9C2H - chains B and C of the 10 polymer chains in the assembly; structure by electron microscopy, 3.70 A resolution.

[Chain B]
Molecule: Antibody Fab NP3-B4 Heavy Chain (variable region)
Organism: Mus sp
Notes: antibody fragment or engineered binder
Chain sequence (238 residues; row label = number of the first residue in the row):
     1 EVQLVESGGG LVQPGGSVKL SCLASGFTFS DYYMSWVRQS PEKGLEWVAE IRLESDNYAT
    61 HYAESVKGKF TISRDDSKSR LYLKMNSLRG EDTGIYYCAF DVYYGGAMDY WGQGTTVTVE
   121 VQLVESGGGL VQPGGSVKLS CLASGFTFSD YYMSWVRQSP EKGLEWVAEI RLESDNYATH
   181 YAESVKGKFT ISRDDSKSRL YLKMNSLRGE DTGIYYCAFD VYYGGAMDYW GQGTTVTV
Not modelled in the structure: 120-238
Disulfide bonds: Cys22-Cys98

[Chain C]
Molecule: Antibody Fab NP3-B4 Light Chain (variable region)
Organism: Mus sp
Notes: antibody fragment or engineered binder
Chain sequence (107 residues; each row starts with the number of its first residue; numbering starts at 0):
     0 CDIQMTQSPS IMSASPGEKV TMTCSASSSV SYMHWYQQKS STSPKLWIYD TSELASGVPG
    60 RFSGSRSGNS YSLTISSMEA EDVATYYCFQ GSGYPLTFGG GTKLELK
Not modelled in the structure: 0
Disulfide bonds: Cys23-Cys87

[Chain B / chain C interface]
Contacting residue pairs (26):
  Gln39(B) - Gln37(C)  hydrogen bond
  Gly44(B) - Tyr86(C)
  Leu45(B) - Phe97(C)
  Trp47(B) - Tyr93(C)
  Trp47(B) - Leu95(C)
  Trp47(B) - Phe97(C)
  Glu50(B) - Tyr93(C)
  Arg52(B) - Tyr93(C)  hydrogen bond
  His61(B) - Tyr93(C)
  His61(B) - Pro94(C)
  Tyr97(B) - Gln37(C)
  Tyr97(B) - Thr41(C)
  Gly106(B) - His33(C)
  Gly106(B) - Tyr35(C)
  Gly106(B) - Phe88(C)
  Ala107(B) - His33(C)  hydrogen bond (backbone-side chain)
  Ala107(B) - Tyr35(C)
  Ala107(B) - Leu45(C)  hydrophobic
  Met108(B) - Tyr35(C)  hydrogen bond (backbone-side chain)
  Met108(B) - Leu45(C)
  Met108(B) - Phe97(C)  hydrophobic
  Asp109(B) - Leu45(C)
  Trp111(B) - Tyr35(C)  hydrophobic
  Trp111(B) - Ser42(C)
  Trp111(B) - Pro43(C)  hydrophobic
  Gly112(B) - Ser42(C)
Other interface residues (no listed pair), chain B (17 interface residues in all): Val37, Glu46, Glu64
Other interface residues (no listed pair), chain C (15 interface residues in all): Asp1, Tyr48

[Summary]
17 residues of chain B face 15 of chain C across their interface; the contacts include 4 hydrogen bonds. Polar
pairs include Gln39(B)-Gln37(C), Arg52(B)-Tyr93(C) and Ala107(B)-His33(C).
Chain B is Antibody Fab NP3-B4 Heavy Chain (variable region) and chain C is Antibody Fab NP3-B4 Light Chain
(variable region), both from Mus sp; the structure, SARS-CoV-2 Nucleocapsid Dimerization Domain bound to
Fab-NP1E9 and Fab-NP3B4, was determined by electron microscopy.
